PDB entry 6ACG | electron microscopy, 5.40 A resolution (low resolution: residue-level contacts below are approximate; hydrogen-bond / salt-bridge calls are withheld) | chains B and C of the 4 polymer chains in the assembly

== Chain B (and C) ==
Name: Spike glycoprotein
From: Human SARS coronavirus
Notes: chain C of this document is another copy of the same molecule, construct and numbering; everything in this record applies to it too
UniProtKB: P59594 (SPIKE_CVHSA); residue numbers follow UniProt; this construct covers 1-1196
Amino-acid sequence (1203 residues; numbered 1 to 1203; the number before each row is that of its first residue):
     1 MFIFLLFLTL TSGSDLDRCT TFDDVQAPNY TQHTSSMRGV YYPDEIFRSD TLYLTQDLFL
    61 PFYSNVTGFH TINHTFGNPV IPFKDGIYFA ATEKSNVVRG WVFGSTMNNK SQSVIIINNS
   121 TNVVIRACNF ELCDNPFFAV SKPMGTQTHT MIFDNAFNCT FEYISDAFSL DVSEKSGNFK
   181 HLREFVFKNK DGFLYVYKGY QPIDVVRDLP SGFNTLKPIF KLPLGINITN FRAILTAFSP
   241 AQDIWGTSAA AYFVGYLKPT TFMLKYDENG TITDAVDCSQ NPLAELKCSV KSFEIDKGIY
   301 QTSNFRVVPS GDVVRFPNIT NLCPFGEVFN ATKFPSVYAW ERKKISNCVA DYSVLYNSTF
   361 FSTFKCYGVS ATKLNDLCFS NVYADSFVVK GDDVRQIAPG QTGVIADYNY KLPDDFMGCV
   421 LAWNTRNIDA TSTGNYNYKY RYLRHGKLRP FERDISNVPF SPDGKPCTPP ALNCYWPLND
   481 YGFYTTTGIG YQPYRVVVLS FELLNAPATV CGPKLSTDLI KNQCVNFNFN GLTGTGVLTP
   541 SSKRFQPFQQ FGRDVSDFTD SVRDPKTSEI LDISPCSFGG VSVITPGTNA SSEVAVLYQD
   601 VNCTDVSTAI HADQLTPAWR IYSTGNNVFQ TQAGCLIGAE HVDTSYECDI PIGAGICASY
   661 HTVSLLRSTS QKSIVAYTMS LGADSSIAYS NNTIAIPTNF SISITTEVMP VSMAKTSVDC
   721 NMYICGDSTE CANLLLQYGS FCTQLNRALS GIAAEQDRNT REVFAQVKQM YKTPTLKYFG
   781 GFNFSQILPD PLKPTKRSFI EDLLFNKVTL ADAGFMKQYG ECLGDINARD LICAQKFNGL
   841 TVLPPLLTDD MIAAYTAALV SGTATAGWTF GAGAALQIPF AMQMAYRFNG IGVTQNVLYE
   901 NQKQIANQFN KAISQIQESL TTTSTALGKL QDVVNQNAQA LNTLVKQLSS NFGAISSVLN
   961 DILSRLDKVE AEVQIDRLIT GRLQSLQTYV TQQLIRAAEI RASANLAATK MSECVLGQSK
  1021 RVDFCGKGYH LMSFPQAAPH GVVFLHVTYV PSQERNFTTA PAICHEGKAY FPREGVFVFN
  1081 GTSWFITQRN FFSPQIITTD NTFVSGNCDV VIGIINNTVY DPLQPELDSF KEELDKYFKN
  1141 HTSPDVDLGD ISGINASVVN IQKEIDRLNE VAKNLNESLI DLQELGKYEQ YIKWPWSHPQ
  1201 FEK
Disordered / not traced: 1-17, 240-243, 661-673, 812-831, 1120-1203 (chain C: 1-17, 240-243, 319-322, 513-516, 661-673, 812-831, 1120-1203)
Differences from the reference sequence: expression tag (1197-1203)
Cystine bridges: Cys-128/Cys-159, Cys-278/Cys-288, Cys-323/Cys-348, Cys-366/Cys-419, Cys-378/Cys-511, Cys-467/Cys-474, Cys-524/Cys-576, Cys-603/Cys-635, Cys-648/Cys-657, Cys-720/Cys-742, Cys-725/Cys-731, Cys-1014/Cys-1025, Cys-1064/Cys-1108
UniProt features mapped onto this chain:
  - region: Ser-798 to Tyr-819 (Fusion peptide 1), Lys-817 to Phe-837 (Fusion peptide 2), Asp-1145 to Glu-1184 (Heptad repeat 2)
  - site (Cleavage): Arg-667, Ser-668, Arg-797, Ser-798
  - glycosylation (N-linked (GlcNAc...) asparagine): Asn-29, Asn-65, Asn-73, Asn-109, Asn-118, Asn-119, Asn-158, Asn-227, Asn-269, Asn-318, Asn-330, Asn-357, Asn-589, Asn-602, Asn-691, Asn-699, Asn-783, Asn-1056, Asn-1080, Asn-1116 and 3 more in UniProt
  - natural variant: Ser-49 (S49L: In strain: Isolate GZ50), Gly-77 (G77D: In strain: Isolate BJ01, Isolate BJ02 and 7 more), Asn-78 (N78D: In strain: Isolate GD03), Asn-118 (N118S: In strain: Isolate Shanghai LY), Ala-139 (A139V: In strain: Isolate GD03), Met-144 (M144L: In strain: Isolate BJ03), Gln-147 (Q147R: In strain: Isolate GD03), Phe-193 (F193S: In strain: Isolate Shanghai LY), Asn-227 (N227K: In strain: Isolate SZ3), Ser-239 (S239L: In strain: Isolate GD01 and Isolate SZ3), Ile-244 (I244T: In strain: Isolate BJ01, Isolate BJ02 and 8 more), Thr-261 (T261K: In strain: Isolate SZ3), 31 further natural variant entries in UniProt
  - mutagenesis: Cys-323 (C323A: No effect on human ACE2 binding in vitro), Cys-348 (C348A: Complete loss of human ACE2 binding in vitro), Glu-452 (E452A: 90% loss of human ACE2 binding in vitro), Asp-454 (D454A: Complete loss of human ACE2 binding in vitro), Asp-463 (D463A: Partial loss of human ACE2 binding in vitro), Cys-467 (C467A: Complete loss of human ACE2 binding in vitro), Cys-474 (C474A: Complete loss of human ACE2 binding in vitro), Asp-480 (D480A: No effect on human ACE2 binding in vitro), Arg-667 (R667S: 40% loss of cell-cell fusion), Lys-672 (K672S: No effect on cell-cell fusion), Arg-797 (R797N: Complete loss of trypsin-induced membrane fusion)
From the paper describing this entry:
  - mutagenesis - R667A: decreased binding to Angiotensin-converting enzyme 2 (proposed by the authors, not directly observed)

== Chain B / chain C interface ==
Residue-residue contacts (113):
  Tyr-42(B) / Phe-548(C)
  Glu-45(B) / Phe-548(C)
  Glu-45(B) / Gln-549(C)
  Glu-45(B) / Gln-550(C)
  Ile-46(B) / Gln-549(C)
  Ile-46(B) / Arg-553(C)
  Phe-47(B) / Gln-549(C)
  Phe-47(B) / Phe-551(C)
  Phe-47(B) / Gly-552(C)
  Phe-47(B) / Arg-553(C)
  Arg-48(B) / Arg-553(C)
  Asn-269(B) / Arg-544(C)
  Gly-270(B) / Gln-546(C)
  Lys-715(B) / Gly-653(C)
  Asp-719(B) / Asn-304(C)
  Asp-719(B) / Phe-578(C)
  Asn-721(B) / Asn-304(C)
  Met-722(B) / Arg-306(C)
  Met-722(B) / Phe-578(C)
  Gln-737(B) / Ser-950(C)
  Gln-737(B) / Asn-951(C)
  Tyr-738(B) / Gln-947(C)
  Tyr-738(B) / Asn-951(C)
  Tyr-738(B) / Phe-952(C)
  Gly-739(B) / Gln-947(C)
  Ser-740(B) / Gln-947(C)
  Phe-741(B) / Gln-947(C)
  Phe-741(B) / Phe-952(C)
  Gln-744(B) / Thr-943(C)
  Gln-744(B) / Gln-947(C)
  Lys-768(B) / Ala-683(C)
  Gln-769(B) / Ala-683(C)
  Gln-769(B) / Asp-684(C)
  Gln-769(B) / Ser-685(C)
  Met-770(B) / Leu-681(C)
  Met-770(B) / Gly-682(C)
  Met-770(B) / Ala-683(C)
  Met-770(B) / Asp-684(C)
  Met-770(B) / Ser-685(C)
  Tyr-771(B) / Ser-685(C)
  Tyr-771(B) / Ser-686(C)
  Tyr-771(B) / Ile-687(C)
  Lys-772(B) / Ser-686(C)
  Lys-772(B) / Ile-687(C)
  Ile-832(B) / Gln-632(C)
  Cys-833(B) / Gln-632(C)
  Ala-834(B) / Asp-600(C)
  Gln-835(B) / Ile-573(C)
  Gln-835(B) / Pro-575(C)
  Gln-835(B) / Cys-576(C)
  Gln-835(B) / Asp-600(C)
  Lys-836(B) / Phe-578(C)
  Phe-837(B) / Phe-558(C)
  Phe-837(B) / Ser-574(C)
  Phe-837(B) / Pro-575(C)
  Phe-837(B) / Phe-578(C)
  Gly-839(B) / Phe-578(C)
  Pro-844(B) / Ala-633(C)
  Pro-844(B) / Gly-653(C)
  Pro-845(B) / Gly-653(C)
  Pro-845(B) / Ala-654(C)
  Leu-846(B) / Pro-651(C)
  Leu-846(B) / Gly-653(C)
  Leu-846(B) / Ala-654(C)
  Leu-846(B) / Gly-655(C)
  Thr-848(B) / Gly-655(C)
  Tyr-855(B) / Leu-681(C)
  Gly-862(B) / Tyr-689(C)
  Thr-865(B) / Tyr-689(C)
  Ala-866(B) / Tyr-689(C)
  Trp-868(B) / Tyr-1029(C)
  Trp-868(B) / Arg-1089(C)
  Thr-869(B) / Tyr-1029(C)
  Ala-872(B) / Asp-1023(C)
  Ala-872(B) / Lys-1027(C)
  Ala-872(B) / Tyr-1029(C)
  Leu-876(B) / Ile-694(C)
  Leu-876(B) / Ala-695(C)
  Gln-877(B) / Ile-687(C)
  Gln-877(B) / Ala-688(C)
  Gln-877(B) / Thr-693(C)
  Gln-877(B) / Ala-695(C)
  Ile-878(B) / Ile-694(C)
  Pro-879(B) / Ser-690(C)
  Pro-879(B) / Asn-691(C)
  Met-882(B) / Pro-1061(C)
  Tyr-886(B) / Val-1076(C)
  Tyr-886(B) / Arg-1089(C)
  Asn-889(B) / Glu-1074(C)
  Val-893(B) / Glu-1074(C)
  Thr-894(B) / Glu-1074(C)
  Gln-895(B) / Phe-1071(C)
  Gln-895(B) / Pro-1072(C)
  Gln-895(B) / Glu-1074(C)
  Gln-895(B) / Val-1076(C)
  Asn-896(B) / Phe-1071(C)
  Asn-896(B) / Phe-1103(C)
  Asn-896(B) / Ser-1105(C)
  Tyr-899(B) / Phe-1071(C)
  Tyr-899(B) / Val-1110(C)
  Glu-900(B) / Asn-1107(C)
  Glu-900(B) / Asp-1109(C)
  Glu-900(B) / Val-1110(C)
  Gln-902(B) / Val-1110(C)
  Ser-949(B) / Asp-557(C)
  Val-958(B) / Phe-558(C)
  Gln-984(B) / Gln-984(C)
  Gln-987(B) / Thr-988(C)
  Arg-1001(B) / Glu-999(C)
  Thr-1009(B) / Arg-1021(C)
  Glu-1013(B) / Arg-1021(C)
  Glu-1013(B) / Val-1022(C)
  Lys-1020(B) / Lys-1020(C)
Interface residues without a listed pair, chain B (75 interface residues in all): Asp-44, Lys-217, Gln-401, Arg-747, Asn-838, Met-851, Ser-861, Gly-871, Val-945, Asn-960, Thr-991, Leu-994, Ser-1012
Interface residues without a listed pair, chain C (75 interface residues in all): Thr-533, Ser-556, Ile-652, Ile-656, Met-679, Pro-697, Gly-953, Lys-968, Thr-991, Ile-995, Gly-1028, Gly-1075

== Summary ==
The chain B/chain C interface involves 75 residues from each chain. Curated annotation (UniProt) lists 11
mutagenesis sites on chain B. From the paper: R667A of chain B reduces binding to Angiotensin-converting
enzyme 2.
Both chains are Spike glycoprotein (Human SARS coronavirus). Entry 6ACG (Trypsin-cleaved and low pH-treated
SARS-CoV spike glycoprotein and ACE2 complex, ACE2-bound conformation 1) was determined by electron microscopy
together with 6ACC, 6ACD, 6ACJ and 6ACK from the same study.
